8YZT - chains B and D of the 6 polymer chains in the assembly; structure by X-ray diffraction, 2.58 A resolution.

# Chain B (and D)
Protein: Protein BANP
From: Homo sapiens
Notes: fragment: BEN domain; chain D of this document is another copy of the same molecule, construct and numbering; everything in this record applies to it too
Reference sequence: Q8N9N5 (BANP_HUMAN); residue numbers follow UniProt; this construct covers 205-325
Amino-acid sequence (122 residues; each row starts with the number of its first residue):
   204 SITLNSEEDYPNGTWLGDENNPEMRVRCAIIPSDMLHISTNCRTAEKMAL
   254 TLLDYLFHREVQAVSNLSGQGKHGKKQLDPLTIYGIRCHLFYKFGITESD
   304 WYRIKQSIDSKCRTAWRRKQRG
Not modelled in the structure: 204, 325 (chain D: 204-206, 325)
Sequence notes: expression tag (204)
Swiss-Prot annotation at these positions:
  - modified residue: Lys-275 (N6-acetyllysine)
What the authors report for this chain:
  - binding site for CGCG-containing DNA: Arg-316
  - binding site for CGCG-containing DNA: Lys-250, Ser-271, Lys-278, Tyr-305, Ser-310, Ser-313, Lys-314
  - disease-associated variants - S271L, K314N, R316C: decreased binding to CGCG-containing DNA (proposed by the authors, not directly observed)
  - specificity-determining residues: Arg-316
  - disease-associated variants - S271L, K314N, R316C: decreased binding to DNA (proposed by the authors, not directly observed)
  - binding site for CGCG-containing DNA: Thr-317 (from molecular simulation)
  - binding site for CGCG-containing DNA: Arg-320, Arg-321 (from molecular simulation)

# Interface between chain B and chain D
Pairs across the interface (26):
  Ile-205(B) / Pro-235(D)  hydrophobic
  Ile-205(B) / Leu-239(D)  hydrophobic
  Met-227(B) / Thr-243(D)
  Met-227(B) / Asn-244(D)
  Leu-270(B) / Ile-234(D)
  Ser-271(B) / Asn-215(D)
  Gly-272(B) / Asn-215(D)
  Gln-273(B) / Asp-212(D)
  Gln-273(B) / Tyr-213(D)
  Gln-273(B) / Pro-214(D)
  Gln-280(B) / Asn-215(D)
  Gln-280(B) / Ile-234(D)
  Gln-280(B) / Pro-235(D)
  Pro-283(B) / Ser-236(D)
  Ile-286(B) / Ser-236(D)
  Tyr-287(B) / Ser-236(D)
  Tyr-287(B) / Leu-239(D)
  Tyr-287(B) / His-240(D)
  Tyr-287(B) / Thr-243(D)
  Arg-290(B) / Asp-237(D)  salt bridge
  Arg-290(B) / His-240(D)
  Arg-290(B) / Tyr-258(D)  hydrogen bond
  Glu-301(B) / His-240(D)  salt bridge
  Glu-301(B) / Tyr-258(D)  hydrogen bond
  Trp-304(B) / Asp-237(D)  hydrogen bond
  Lys-308(B) / Asp-237(D)  salt bridge
Also at the interface, not in a pair above, chain B (17 interface residues in all): Leu-207, Glu-226, Tyr-305
Also at the interface, not in a pair above, chain D (15 interface residues in all): His-261, Arg-262

# Summary
17 residues of chain B and 15 residues of chain D are in contact; the contacts include 3 hydrogen bonds and 3
salt bridges. Polar pairs include Arg-290(B)/Asp-237(D), Glu-301(B)/His-240(D) and Lys-308(B)/Asp-237(D). The
paper reports a binding site for CGCG-containing DNA at Arg-316(B), Lys-250(B) and Ser-271(B) among others;
S271L, K314N and R316C of chain B reduce binding to CGCG-containing DNA.
Chain B and chain D are both Protein BANP (Homo sapiens); the structure, Crystal structure of the BANP BEN
domain in complex with its target DNA, was determined by X-ray diffraction (same publication as 8YZS).
